Entry 3OU4 (X-ray diffraction, 1.60 A resolution); this record covers chains A and C of the 3 polymer chains in the assembly.

== Chain A ==
Molecule: HIV-1 protease
From: Human immunodeficiency virus 1
Reference sequence: Q000H7 (Q000H7_9HIV1); residue numbers follow UniProt; this construct covers 1-99
Amino-acid sequence (99 residues; each row starts with the number of its first residue):
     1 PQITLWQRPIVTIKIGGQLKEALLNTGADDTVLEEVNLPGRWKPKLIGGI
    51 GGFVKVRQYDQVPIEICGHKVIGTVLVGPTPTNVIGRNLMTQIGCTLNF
Construct notes: conflict Asn25 (Asp in Q000H7), Glu35 (Asp in Q000H7), Val36 (Ile in Q000H7), Leu46 (Met in Q000H7)

== Chain C ==
Molecule: TF/PR substrate peptide
Reference sequence: Q9WLL9 (Q9WLL9_9HIV1); residues 303-309 here correspond to UniProt positions 53-59 (UniProt number = residue number - 250)
Amino-acid sequence (7 residues; row label = number of the first residue in the row):
   303 FNFPQIT

== Interface between chain A and chain C ==
Residue-residue contacts - 13 pairs, chain A then chain C:
  Arg8(A) with Ile308(C)
  Asn25(A) with Phe305(C), hydrogen bond (side chain-backbone); Pro306(C)
  Gly27(A) with Phe303(C); Asn304(C); Phe305(C)
  Ala28(A) with Phe303(C); Asn304(C)
  Asp29(A) with Phe303(C), hydrogen bond (backbone-backbone); Asn304(C), hydrogen bond (backbone-side chain)
  Asp30(A) with Asn304(C), hydrogen bond (backbone-side chain)
  Gly48(A) with Phe303(C)
  Thr82(A) with Pro306(C)
Interface residues without a listed pair, chain A (11 interface residues in all): Leu23, Gly49, Val84

== Summary ==
Chain A and chain C form an interface of 11 and 5 residues respectively; the contacts include 4 hydrogen
bonds. Polar pairs include Asn25(A)-Phe305(C), Asp29(A)-Asn304(C) and Asp30(A)-Asn304(C).
Here chain A is HIV-1 protease (Human immunodeficiency virus 1) and chain C is TF/PR substrate peptide. Entry
3OU4 (MDR769 HIV-1 protease complexed with TF/PR hepta-peptide) was determined by X-ray diffraction (same
publication as 3OTS, 3OTY, 3OU1, 3OU3, 3OUA, 3OUB, 3OUC and 3OUD).
